Entry 3WB9 (X-ray diffraction, 1.93 A resolution); this record covers chains A and C of the 3 polymer chains in the assembly.

# Chain A (and C)
Molecule: Diaminopimelate dehydrogenase
Organism: Symbiobacterium thermophilum
Notes: EC 1.4.1.16; chain C of this document is another copy of the same molecule, construct and numbering; everything in this record applies to it too
UniProt: Q67PI3 (Q67PI3_SYMTH); residues 1-299 here = UniProt positions 1-299
Chain sequence (305 residues; row label = number of the first residue in the row; numbers below 1 keep their minus sign (His-5 is residue -5)):
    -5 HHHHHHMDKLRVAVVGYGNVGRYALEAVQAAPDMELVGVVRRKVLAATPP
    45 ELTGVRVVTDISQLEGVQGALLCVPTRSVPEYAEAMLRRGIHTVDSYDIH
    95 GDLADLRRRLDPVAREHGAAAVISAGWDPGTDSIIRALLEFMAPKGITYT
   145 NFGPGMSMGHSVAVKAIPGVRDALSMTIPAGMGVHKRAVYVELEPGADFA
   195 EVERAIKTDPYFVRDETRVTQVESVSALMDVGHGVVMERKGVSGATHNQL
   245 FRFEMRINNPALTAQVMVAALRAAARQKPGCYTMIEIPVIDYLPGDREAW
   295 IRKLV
Not modelled in the structure: -5 to 2
Sequence notes: expression tag (-5 to 0)

# Chain A / chain C interface
Contacting residue pairs - 130 pairs, chain A then chain C:
  Tyr17(A) - Thr240(C)
  Glu20(A) - Ala239(C)
  Glu20(A) - Thr240(C)
  Ala21(A) - Gly238(C)
  Ala24(A) - Gly238(C)
  His94(A) - Val299(C)  hydrogen bond (side chain-backbone)
  Leu97(A) - Val299(C)  hydrophobic
  Ala98(A) - Glu292(C)
  Ala98(A) - Arg296(C)
  Asp99(A) - Arg296(C)  salt bridge
  Arg101(A) - Glu292(C)  salt bridge
  Arg101(A) - Ile295(C)
  Arg102(A) - Glu292(C)
  Pro123(A) - Val299(C)
  Thr125(A) - Leu132(C)
  Thr125(A) - Phe135(C)
  Thr125(A) - Met136(C)
  Ser127(A) - Leu298(C)
  Ser127(A) - Val299(C)  hydrogen bond (side chain-backbone)
  Ile128(A) - Leu132(C)  hydrophobic
  Ile128(A) - Val283(C)  hydrophobic
  Ile129(A) - Ile129(C)  hydrophobic
  Ile129(A) - Leu132(C)  hydrophobic
  Arg130(A) - Leu298(C)  hydrogen bond (side chain-backbone)
  Arg130(A) - Val299(C)  hydrogen bond (side chain-backbone)
  Ala131(A) - Val283(C)  hydrophobic
  Ala131(A) - Leu298(C)  hydrophobic
  Leu132(A) - Ile128(C)  hydrophobic
  Leu132(A) - Ile129(C)  hydrophobic
  Leu132(A) - Val283(C)  hydrophobic
  Glu134(A) - Leu287(C)
  Glu134(A) - Trp294(C)
  Glu134(A) - Leu298(C)
  Phe135(A) - Thr125(C)
  Phe135(A) - Gln259(C)
  Phe135(A) - Ala263(C)  hydrophobic
  Phe135(A) - Met278(C)  hydrophobic
  Phe135(A) - Tyr286(C)  hydrophobic
  Phe135(A) - Leu287(C)  hydrophobic
  Met136(A) - Thr125(C)
  Met136(A) - Met249(C)  hydrophobic
  Met136(A) - Leu256(C)
  Met136(A) - Gln259(C)
  Pro138(A) - Gln259(C)
  Ser237(A) - Ala255(C)
  Ser237(A) - Leu256(C)
  Ser237(A) - Gln259(C)
  Gly238(A) - Ala21(C)
  Gly238(A) - Ala24(C)
  Gly238(A) - Gln259(C)
  Ala239(A) - Glu20(C)
  Thr240(A) - Tyr17(C)
  Thr240(A) - Asn252(C)
  Thr240(A) - Ala255(C)
  Gln243(A) - Ile251(C)
  Gln243(A) - Asn252(C)  hydrogen bond (side chain-backbone)
  Gln243(A) - Leu256(C)
  Leu244(A) - Met249(C)
  Leu244(A) - Arg250(C)  hydrogen bond (backbone-backbone)
  Leu244(A) - Ile251(C)
  Phe245(A) - Glu248(C)
  Phe245(A) - Met249(C)  hydrophobic
  Phe245(A) - Ile251(C)  hydrophobic
  Arg246(A) - Arg246(C)
  Arg246(A) - Phe247(C)
  Arg246(A) - Glu248(C)  hydrogen bond (backbone-backbone)
  Phe247(A) - Arg246(C)
  Glu248(A) - Phe245(C)
  Glu248(A) - Arg246(C)  hydrogen bond (backbone-backbone)
  Met249(A) - Met136(C)  hydrophobic
  Met249(A) - Leu244(C)
  Met249(A) - Phe245(C)  hydrophobic
  Arg250(A) - Leu244(C)  hydrogen bond (backbone-backbone)
  Ile251(A) - Gln243(C)
  Ile251(A) - Leu244(C)
  Ile251(A) - Phe245(C)  hydrophobic
  Asn252(A) - Thr240(C)
  Asn252(A) - Gln243(C)  hydrogen bond (backbone-side chain)
  Ala255(A) - Ser237(C)
  Ala255(A) - Thr240(C)
  Leu256(A) - Met136(C)
  Leu256(A) - Ser237(C)
  Leu256(A) - Gln243(C)
  Gln259(A) - Phe135(C)
  Gln259(A) - Met136(C)
  Gln259(A) - Pro138(C)
  Gln259(A) - Ser237(C)
  Gln259(A) - Gly238(C)
  Ala263(A) - Phe135(C)  hydrophobic
  Thr277(A) - Ile295(C)
  Met278(A) - Phe135(C)  hydrophobic
  Ile279(A) - Pro282(C)
  Ile279(A) - Val283(C)  hydrogen bond (backbone-backbone)
  Ile279(A) - Ile284(C)  hydrogen bond (backbone-backbone)
  Ile279(A) - Val299(C)  hydrophobic
  Glu280(A) - Pro282(C)
  Glu280(A) - Arg291(C)  salt bridge
  Glu280(A) - Ile295(C)
  Ile281(A) - Pro282(C)
  Pro282(A) - Ile279(C)
  Pro282(A) - Glu280(C)
  Pro282(A) - Ile281(C)
  Pro282(A) - Pro282(C)
  Val283(A) - Ile128(C)  hydrophobic
  Val283(A) - Ala131(C)  hydrophobic
  Val283(A) - Leu132(C)  hydrophobic
  Val283(A) - Ile279(C)  hydrogen bond (backbone-backbone)
  Ile284(A) - Ile279(C)  hydrogen bond (backbone-backbone)
  Tyr286(A) - Phe135(C)  hydrophobic
  Leu287(A) - Glu134(C)
  Leu287(A) - Phe135(C)  hydrophobic
  Arg291(A) - Glu280(C)  salt bridge
  Glu292(A) - Ala98(C)
  Glu292(A) - Arg101(C)  salt bridge
  Trp294(A) - Glu134(C)
  Ile295(A) - Arg101(C)
  Ile295(A) - Thr277(C)
  Ile295(A) - Glu280(C)
  Arg296(A) - Ala98(C)
  Arg296(A) - Asp99(C)  salt bridge
  Leu298(A) - Ser127(C)
  Leu298(A) - Arg130(C)  hydrogen bond (backbone-side chain)
  Leu298(A) - Ala131(C)  hydrophobic
  Leu298(A) - Glu134(C)
  Val299(A) - His94(C)  hydrogen bond (backbone-side chain)
  Val299(A) - Leu97(C)
  Val299(A) - Pro123(C)
  Val299(A) - Ser127(C)  hydrogen bond (backbone-side chain)
  Val299(A) - Arg130(C)  hydrogen bond (backbone-side chain)
  Val299(A) - Ile279(C)  hydrophobic
Other interface residues (no listed pair), chain A (65 interface residues in all): Gly95, Ser118, Asp122, Leu133, Lys139, Val236, Asn242, Val260
Other interface residues (no listed pair), chain C (64 interface residues in all): Gly95, Arg102, Asp122, Leu133, Lys139, Val236, Asn242, Val260

# In short
65 residues of chain A face 64 of chain C across their interface, with 18 hydrogen bonds and 6 salt bridges.
Among the polar pairs are Asp99(A)-Arg296(C), Arg101(A)-Glu292(C) and Glu280(A)-Arg291(C).
Both chains are Diaminopimelate dehydrogenase (Symbiobacterium thermophilum). Entry 3WB9 (Crystal Structures
of meso-diaminopimelate dehydrogenase from Symbiobacterium thermophilum) was determined by X-ray diffraction
(same publication as 3WBF).
